1NA1 - chains A and D of the 4 polymer chains in the assembly; structure by X-ray diffraction, 3.30 A resolution.

Chain A:
Protein: Coat protein VP1
Source organism: Human rhinovirus 14
UniProt: P03303 (POLG_HRV14); residues 1-289 here correspond to UniProt positions 568-856 (UniProt number = residue number + 567)
Chain sequence (289 residues; each row starts with the number of its first residue):
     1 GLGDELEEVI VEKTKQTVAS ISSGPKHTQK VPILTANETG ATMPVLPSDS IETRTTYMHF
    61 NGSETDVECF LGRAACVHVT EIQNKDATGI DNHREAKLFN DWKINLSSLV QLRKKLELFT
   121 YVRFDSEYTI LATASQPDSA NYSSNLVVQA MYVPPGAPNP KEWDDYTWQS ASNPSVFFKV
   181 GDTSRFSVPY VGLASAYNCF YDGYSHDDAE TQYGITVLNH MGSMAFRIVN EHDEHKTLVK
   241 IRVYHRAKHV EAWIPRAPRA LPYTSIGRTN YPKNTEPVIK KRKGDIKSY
Unresolved in the structure: 1-16
Small-molecule neighbours: win63843 (W11; 3-{3,5-dimethyl-4-[3-(3-methyl-isoxazol-5-yl)-propoxy]-phenyl}-5-trifluoromethyl-[1,2,4]oxadiazole): Trp102, Ile104, Asn105, Leu106, Tyr128, Ile130, Ala150, Met151, Tyr152, Pro174, Ser175, Val176, Phe186, Val188, Val191, Tyr197, Asn219, Met221, Met224
UniProt features mapped onto this chain:
  - site: Tyr289 (Cleavage)

Chain D:
Protein: Coat protein VP4
Source organism: Human rhinovirus 14
UniProt: P03303 (POLG_HRV14); residues 1-68 here correspond to UniProt positions 2-69 (UniProt number = residue number + 1)
Chain sequence (68 residues; each row starts with the number of its first residue):
     1 GAQVSTQKSG SHENQNILTN GSNQTFTVIN YYKDAASTSS AGQSLSMDPS KFTEPVKDLM
    61 LKGAPALN
Unresolved in the structure: 1-28
UniProt features mapped onto this chain:
  - site: Asn68 (Cleavage)
  - lipidation: Gly1 (N-myristoyl glycine)

Chain A / chain D interface:
Contacting residue pairs (39; chain A residue first):
  Lys30(A) - Gly63(D)
  Val31(A) - Gly63(D)  hydrogen bond (backbone-backbone)
  Pro32(A) - Lys62(D)
  Pro32(A) - Gly63(D)
  Thr35(A) - Ala66(D)
  Ala36(A) - Ala66(D)
  Ala36(A) - Leu67(D)  hydrophobic
  Thr39(A) - Met60(D)
  Ala41(A) - Thr53(D)
  Ala41(A) - Val56(D)  hydrophobic
  Ala41(A) - Met60(D)  hydrophobic
  Thr42(A) - Thr53(D)  hydrogen bond (backbone-backbone)
  Met43(A) - Glu54(D)
  Met43(A) - Met60(D)
  Pro44(A) - Glu54(D)
  Pro44(A) - Lys62(D)
  Leu46(A) - Lys62(D)
  Asp49(A) - Lys62(D)  salt bridge
  Asn61(A) - Gln43(D)
  Asn61(A) - Met47(D)
  Gly62(A) - Gln43(D)
  Ser63(A) - Gln43(D)
  Asp66(A) - Gln43(D)
  Asp66(A) - Ser44(D)  hydrogen bond (side chain-backbone)
  Glu68(A) - Ser40(D)
  Glu68(A) - Ala41(D)  hydrogen bond (side chain-backbone)
  Asp125(A) - Ala36(D)
  Ser187(A) - Ala36(D)
  Ser187(A) - Ser37(D)
  Pro189(A) - Ala36(D)  hydrophobic
  Arg246(A) - Ser40(D)  hydrogen bond
  Lys248(A) - Ala36(D)  hydrogen bond (side chain-backbone)
  Lys248(A) - Ser37(D)
  Lys248(A) - Thr38(D)  hydrogen bond (side chain-backbone)
  His249(A) - Ala35(D)
  His249(A) - Ala36(D)
  His249(A) - Thr38(D)  hydrogen bond
  His249(A) - Ser39(D)  hydrogen bond (side chain-backbone)
  Pro255(A) - Phe52(D)
Other interface residues (no listed pair), chain A (27 interface residues in all): Gln29, Gly40, Val188
Other interface residues (no listed pair), chain D (22 interface residues in all): Gly42, Leu45, Pro55

Summary:
Chain A and chain D form an interface of 27 and 22 residues respectively; the contacts include 9 hydrogen
bonds and 1 salt bridge. Among the polar pairs are Asp49(A)-Lys62(D), Asp66(A)-Ser44(D) and Glu68(A)-Ala41(D).
Bound to chain A: win63843.
Here chain A is Coat protein VP1 and chain D is Coat protein VP4, both from Human rhinovirus 14. Entry 1NA1
(The structure of HRV14 when complexed with Pleconaril) was determined by X-ray diffraction together with
1NCQ, 1NCR, 1ND2 and 1ND3 from the same study.
